Entry 6CFX (X-ray diffraction, 2.00 A resolution); this record covers chains A and B of the 4 polymer chains in the assembly.

Chain A (and B):
Molecule: UPF0335 protein ASE63_04290
Source organism: Bosea sp. Root381
Notes: chain B of this document is another copy of the same molecule, construct and numbering; everything in this record applies to it too
UniProt: A0A0Q9HY32 (A0A0Q9HY32_9BRAD); residues 1-80 here = UniProt positions 1-80
Amino-acid sequence (80 residues; numbered 1 to 80; the number before each row is that of its first residue):
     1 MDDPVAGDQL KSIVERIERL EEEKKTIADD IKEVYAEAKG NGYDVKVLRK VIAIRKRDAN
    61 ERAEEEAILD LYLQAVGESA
Not modelled in the structure: 1-5, 79-80 (chain B: 1-4, 79-80)

How chain A and chain B interact:
Residue-residue contacts (49):
  A6(A) with Y43(B), hydrogen bond (backbone-side chain)
  Q9(A) with N41(B); Y43(B), hydrogen bond
  L10(A) with Y43(B)
  I13(A) with V34(B); A38(B), hydrophobic; N41(B); Y43(B), hydrophobic; L48(B), hydrophobic
  V14(A) with L48(B), hydrophobic; I52(B), hydrophobic; R55(B)
  R16(A) with E37(B), salt bridge
  I17(A) with V34(B), hydrophobic; Y35(B)
  E18(A) with R55(B), salt bridge
  L20(A) with I27(B); D30(B); I31(B), hydrophobic; V34(B), hydrophobic
  E21(A) with I31(B); I52(B); K56(B), salt bridge
  E23(A) with I27(B)
  K24(A) with K24(B); I27(B)
  I27(A) with L20(B); E23(B); K24(B); I27(B), hydrophobic
  D30(A) with L20(B)
  I31(A) with L20(B), hydrophobic; E21(B)
  V34(A) with R16(B); I17(B), hydrophobic; L20(B), hydrophobic
  Y35(A) with I17(B)
  Y43(A) with A6(B); Q9(B), hydrogen bond; L10(B); I13(B), hydrophobic
  L48(A) with L10(B), hydrophobic; I13(B), hydrophobic; V14(B), hydrophobic
  I52(A) with V14(B), hydrophobic; E18(B)
  R55(A) with V14(B); E18(B), salt bridge
  K56(A) with E21(B), salt bridge
Other interface residues (no listed pair), chain A (26 interface residues in all): E15, A38, N41, V51
Other interface residues (no listed pair), chain B (26 interface residues in all): V51

Summary:
The chain A/chain B interface involves 26 residues from each chain; the contacts include 3 hydrogen bonds and
5 salt bridges. Among the polar pairs are R16(A)-E37(B), E18(A)-R55(B) and E21(A)-K56(B).
Chain A and chain B are both UPF0335 protein ASE63_04290 (Bosea sp. Root381); the structure, Bosea sp GapR
solved in the presence of DNA, was determined by X-ray diffraction (same publication as 6CG8 and 6CFY).
